PDB entry 8IMK | electron microscopy, 2.48 A resolution | chains 1 and X of the 54 polymer chains in the assembly

== Chain 1 ==
Molecule: ApcH
From: Anthocerotibacter panamensis
Chain sequence (431 residues; each row starts with the number of its first residue):
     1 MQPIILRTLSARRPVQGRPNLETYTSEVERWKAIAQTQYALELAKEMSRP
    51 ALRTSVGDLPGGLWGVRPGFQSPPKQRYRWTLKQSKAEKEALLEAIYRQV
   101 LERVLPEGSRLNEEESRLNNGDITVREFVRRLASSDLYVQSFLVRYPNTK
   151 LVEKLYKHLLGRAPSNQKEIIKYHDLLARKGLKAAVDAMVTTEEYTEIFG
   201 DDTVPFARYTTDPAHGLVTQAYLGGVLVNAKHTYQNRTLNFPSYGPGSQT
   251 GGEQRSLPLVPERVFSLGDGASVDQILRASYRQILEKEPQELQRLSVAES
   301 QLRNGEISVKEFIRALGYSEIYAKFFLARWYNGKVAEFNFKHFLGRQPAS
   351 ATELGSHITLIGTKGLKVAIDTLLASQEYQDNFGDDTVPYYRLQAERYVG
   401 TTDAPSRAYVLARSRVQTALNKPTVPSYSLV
Ligand contacts:
  - phycocyanobilin (CYC), molecule 1: P68, G69, F70, R103, H232, T233, Y234
  - phycocyanobilin (CYC), molecule 2: K86, E113, S116, R117, N119, N120, D122
  - phycocyanobilin (CYC), molecule 3: P147, N148, T149, Q167, I170, I171, H174, D175
  - phycocyanobilin (CYC), molecule 4: Y209, T210, T211, P213, L217, V218, T219, Y222
  - phycocyanobilin (CYC), molecule 5: R282, K287, E291, L420
  - phycocyanobilin (CYC), molecule 6: V297, S300, R303, N304, E306
  - phycocyanobilin (CYC), molecule 7: Y331, N332, G355, I358, T359, Y428
  - phycocyanobilin (CYC), molecule 8: L393, Q394, A395, E396, V399, P405, S406, Y409

== Chain X ==
Molecule: ApcB1
From: Anthocerotibacter panamensis
Chain sequence (158 residues; each row starts with the number of its first residue):
     1 MLDAVTKIINRTDAEGRYFASKDFDEVTRFFATGEARLRAASTISANAAS
    51 ILRESAAALFTEQPDLLRPGGNAYTSRRYAACVRDMEYFLRYATYALVAG
   101 DTSVIDERVLNGLKETYMSLGVPIPSTVAGVTAMKGVVASMIGSEANVYF
   151 DHIAKGLS
Ligand contacts:
  - phycocyanobilin (CYC), molecule 1: L59, L66, N72, A73, R77, R78, A81, C82, R84, D85, M86, Y88, F89, Y92, R108, V109, L113, T116, Y117, L120, V122, P123, S126, T127
  - phycocyanobilin (CYC), molecule 2: L67, Y74, T75, S76, Y79

== How chain 1 and chain X interact ==
Contacting residue pairs (30):
  S48(1) with G16(X), hydrogen bond (side chain-backbone)
  P50(1) with E15(X)
  K324(1) with M1(X)
  L327(1) with R108(X), hydrogen bond (backbone-side chain)
  A328(1) with E107(X); R108(X)
  R329(1) with E107(X), salt bridge
  W330(1) with E107(X); R108(X), hydrogen bond (backbone-side chain)
  Y331(1) with E107(X); R108(X); V109(X); N111(X); G112(X); L113(X); T116(X), hydrogen bond
  N332(1) with R108(X), hydrogen bond
  V335(1) with R108(X)
  T359(1) with R84(X); Y88(X)
  G362(1) with Y88(X); R91(X), hydrogen bond (backbone-side chain)
  T363(1) with R84(X); Y88(X)
  P426(1) with E115(X)
  Y428(1) with E115(X); T116(X); S119(X); L120(X), hydrophobic
  S429(1) with E115(X)
Interface residues without a listed pair, chain 1 (17 interface residues in all): I358
Interface residues without a listed pair, chain X (17 interface residues in all): L2

== Overview ==
Chain 1 and chain X each contribute 17 residues to their interface, with 6 hydrogen bonds and 1 salt bridge.
Polar pairs include R329(1)-E107(X), S48(1)-G16(X) and L327(1)-R108(X). One phycocyanobilin molecule is bound
between chain 1 and chain X. Chain 1 binds 8 copies of phycocyanobilin.
Chain 1 is ApcH and chain X is ApcB1, both from Anthocerotibacter panamensis; the structure, D3-D4, D1-D2,
D'3-D'4, D'1-D'2 cylinder in cyanobacterial phycobilisome from Anthocerotibacter panamensis (Cluster C), was
determined by electron microscopy, deposited together with 8IMI, 8IMJ, 8IML, 8IMM, 8IMN and 8IMO.
